PDB entry 6J00 | X-ray diffraction, 2.14 A resolution | chain A

# Chain A
Molecule: Genome polyprotein
Source organism: Dengue virus 3
Reference sequence: Q5I3C1 (Q5I3C1_9FLAV); residues 250-896 here correspond to UniProt positions 2740-3386 (UniProt number = residue number + 2490)
Sequence (647 residues; numbered 250 to 896; the number before each row is that of its first residue):
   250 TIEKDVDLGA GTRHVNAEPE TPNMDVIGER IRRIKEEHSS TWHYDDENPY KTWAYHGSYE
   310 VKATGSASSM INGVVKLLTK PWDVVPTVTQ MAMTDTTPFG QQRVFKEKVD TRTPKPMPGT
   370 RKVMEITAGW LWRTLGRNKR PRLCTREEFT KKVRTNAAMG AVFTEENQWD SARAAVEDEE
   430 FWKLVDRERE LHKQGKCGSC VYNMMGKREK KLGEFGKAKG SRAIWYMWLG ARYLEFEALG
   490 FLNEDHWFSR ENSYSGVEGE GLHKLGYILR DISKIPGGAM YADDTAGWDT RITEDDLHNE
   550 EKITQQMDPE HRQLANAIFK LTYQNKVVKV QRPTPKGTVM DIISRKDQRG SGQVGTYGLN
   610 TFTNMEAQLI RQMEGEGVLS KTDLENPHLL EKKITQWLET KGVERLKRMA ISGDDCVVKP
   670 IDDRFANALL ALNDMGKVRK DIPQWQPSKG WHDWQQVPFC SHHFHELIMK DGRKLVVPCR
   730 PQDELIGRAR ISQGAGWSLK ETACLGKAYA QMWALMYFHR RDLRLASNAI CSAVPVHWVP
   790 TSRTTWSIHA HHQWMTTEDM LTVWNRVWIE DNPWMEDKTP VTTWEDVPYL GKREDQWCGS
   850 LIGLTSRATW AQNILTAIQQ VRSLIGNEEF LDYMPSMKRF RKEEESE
Not modelled in the structure: 250-271, 404-418, 454-475, 884-896
Ion coordination: Zn2+ site 1: Glu437, His441, Cys446, Cys449; Zn2+ site 2: His712, His714, Cys728, Cys847

# In short
Glu437, His441, Cys446 and Cys449 form the Zn2+ site 1. His712, His714, Cys728 and Cys847 coordinate Zn2+ site
2.
Chain A is Genome polyprotein (Dengue virus 3); the structure, The RNA-dependent RNA polymerase domain of
dengue 3 NS5, was determined by X-ray diffraction, deposited together with 6IZX, 6IZY and 6IZZ.
